7Z8D - chains L and M of the 3 polymer chains in the assembly; structure by X-ray diffraction, 2.14 A resolution.

Chain L:
Protein: Reaction center protein L chain
From: Cereibacter sphaeroides 2.4.1
Reference sequence: P0C0Y8 (RCEL_CERSP); residues 1-281 here correspond to UniProt positions 2-282 (UniProt number = residue number + 1)
Sequence (281 residues; numbered 1 to 281; the number before each row is that of its first residue):
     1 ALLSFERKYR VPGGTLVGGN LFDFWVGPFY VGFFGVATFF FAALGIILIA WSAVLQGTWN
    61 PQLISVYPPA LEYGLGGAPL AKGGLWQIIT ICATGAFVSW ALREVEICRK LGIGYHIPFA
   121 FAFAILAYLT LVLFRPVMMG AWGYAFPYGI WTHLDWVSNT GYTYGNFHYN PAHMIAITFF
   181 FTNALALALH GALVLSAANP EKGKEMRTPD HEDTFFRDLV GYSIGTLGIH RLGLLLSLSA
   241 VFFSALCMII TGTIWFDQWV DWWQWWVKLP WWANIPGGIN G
Differences from the reference sequence: engineered mutation Thr178 (Ser179 in P0C0Y8)
Ion coordination: Fe ion: His190, His230 (shared with His219(M), Glu234(M), His266(M) of chain M)
Ligand contacts:
  - bacteriochlorophyll a (BCL), molecule 1: Ile46, Ile49, Phe97, Tyr128, Leu131, Phe146, Ile150, Trp151, His153, Leu154, Trp156, Val157
  - bacteriochlorophyll a (BCL), molecule 2: Phe97, Phe121, Ala124, Ile125, Ala127, Tyr128, Leu131, Trp156, Val157, Ser158, Thr160, Gly161, Tyr162, Asn166, Phe167, His168, His173, Ala176, Ile177, Phe180, Phe181, Val241, Ser244, Ala245, Cys247, Met248
  - bacteriochlorophyll a (BCL), molecule 3: Val157, Tyr162, His168, Phe181
  - bacteriochlorophyll a (BCL), molecule 4: His168, Met174, Ile177, Thr178, Phe181, Thr182, Leu185
  - bacteriopheophytin a (BPH), molecule 1: Thr38, Phe41, Ala42, Gly45, Ile49, Ile89, Cys92, Ala93, Ala96, Phe97, Trp100, Glu104, Ile117, Ala120, Phe121, Phe123, Ala124, Tyr128, Phe146, Tyr148, Gly149, Ile150, His153, Phe180, Ser237, Leu238, Val241
  - bacteriopheophytin a (BPH), molecule 2: Phe181, Ala184, Leu185, Ala188, Leu189, Phe216, Leu219, Val220
  - ubiquinone-10 (U10): Phe24, Trp25, Val26, Phe29, Tyr30, Val31, Gly35, Val36, Thr38, Phe39, Trp100, Arg103

Chain M:
Protein: Reaction center protein M chain
From: Cereibacter sphaeroides 2.4.1
Reference sequence: P0C0Y9 (RCEM_CERSP); residues 1-302 here correspond to UniProt positions 2-303 (UniProt number = residue number + 1)
Sequence (302 residues; numbered 1 to 302; the number before each row is that of its first residue):
     1 AEYQNIFTQV QVRGPADLGM TEDVNLANRS GVGPFSTLLG WFGNAQLGPI YLGSLGVLSL
    61 FSGLMWFFTI GIWFWYQAGW NPAVFLRDLF FFSLEPPAPE YGLSFAAPLK EGGLWLIASF
   121 FMFVAVWSWW GRTYLRAQAL GMGKHTAWAF LSAIWLWMVL GFIRPILMGS WSEAVPYGIF
   181 SHLDWTNNFS LVHGNLFYNP FHGLSIAFLY GSALLFAMHG ATILAVSRFG GERELEQIAD
   241 RGTAAERAAL FWRWTMGFNA TMEGIHRWAI WMAVLVTLTG GIGILLSGTV VDNWYVWGQN
   301 HG
Differences from the reference sequence: engineered mutation Thr8 (Ser9 in P0C0Y9)
Ion coordination: Fe ion: His219, Glu234, His266 (shared with His190(L), His230(L) of chain L)
Ligand contacts:
  - bacteriochlorophyll a (BCL), molecule 1: Trp66, Phe67, Leu89, Phe90, Met122, Trp157, Leu160, Val175, Ile179, His182, Leu183, Trp185, Thr186
  - bacteriochlorophyll a (BCL), molecule 2: Trp66, Met122, Val126, Phe150, Ala153, Ile154, Leu156, Trp157, Leu160, Trp185, Thr186, Asn187, Phe189, Ser190, Leu196, Phe197, His202, Ser205, Ile206, Leu209, Tyr210, Val276, Thr277, Gly280, Gly281, Ile284
  - bacteriochlorophyll a (BCL), molecule 3: Thr186, Phe197, Tyr210
  - bacteriochlorophyll a (BCL), molecule 4: Phe197, Gly203, Ile206, Ala207, Tyr210, Gly211, Leu214
  - bacteriopheophytin a (BPH), molecule 1: Ser59, Leu60, Gly63, Leu64, Phe67, Ala125, Val126, Trp129, Thr133, Thr146, Ala149, Phe150, Ala153, Ala273, Val274, Thr277
  - bacteriopheophytin a (BPH), molecule 2: Tyr210, Ala213, Leu214, Ala217, Met218, Trp252, Thr255, Met256
  - 18:1 lpa (NKP; (2R)-2-hydroxy-3-(phosphonooxy)propyl (9E)-octadec-9-enoate), molecule 1: Gly143, Lys144, His145, Trp148, Ala149, Leu151, Ser152, Trp155, Ile270, Trp271, Val274, Leu278
  - 18:1 lpa (NKP), molecule 2: His145, Arg267, Trp271
  - speroidenone (SPN): Trp66, Phe67, Phe68, Ile70, Gly71, Ile72, Phe74, Trp75, Phe85, Leu89, Phe105, Trp115, Leu116, Ser119, Phe120, Met122, Phe123, Trp157, Met158, Leu160, Gly161, Phe162, Trp171, Val175, Pro176, Tyr177, Gly178, Ile179, His182
  - ubiquinone-10 (U10): Leu214, Leu215, Met218, His219, Thr222, Ile223, Ala245, Ala248, Ala249, Trp252, Met256, Phe258, Asn259, Ala260, Thr261, Met262, Ile265, Trp268, Met272
Swiss-Prot annotation at these positions:
  - binding site ((7R,8Z)-bacteriochlorophyll b): His182, His202
  - binding site (Fe cation): His219, Glu234, His266
  - binding site (a ubiquinone): Trp252

How chain L and chain M interact:
Pairs across the interface - 217 pairs, chain L then chain M:
  Ala1(L) - Arg253(M)  hydrogen bond (backbone-side chain)
  Leu2(L) - Arg253(M)
  Leu3(L) - Arg253(M)
  Leu3(L) - Asn259(M)
  Phe5(L) - Arg241(M)
  Phe5(L) - Glu246(M)
  Glu6(L) - Leu250(M)
  Glu6(L) - Arg253(M)  salt bridge
  Glu6(L) - Trp254(M)  hydrogen bond
  Lys8(L) - Glu246(M)  salt bridge
  Tyr9(L) - Thr243(M)  hydrogen bond
  Tyr9(L) - Glu246(M)  hydrogen bond
  Tyr9(L) - Arg247(M)
  Tyr9(L) - Leu250(M)  hydrophobic
  Tyr9(L) - Trp254(M)
  Arg10(L) - Arg253(M)
  Arg10(L) - Trp254(M)
  Trp25(L) - Trp254(M)
  Pro28(L) - Arg253(M)
  Pro28(L) - Trp254(M)
  Pro28(L) - Gly257(M)
  Phe29(L) - Trp254(M)
  Phe29(L) - Met256(M)
  Phe29(L) - Gly257(M)
  Tyr30(L) - Trp254(M)  hydrogen bond (backbone-backbone)
  Gln62(L) - Gly302(M)
  Trp100(L) - Thr255(M)
  Arg103(L) - Trp254(M)  hydrogen bond (side chain-backbone)
  Arg103(L) - Thr255(M)  hydrogen bond (side chain-backbone)
  Glu104(L) - Phe251(M)
  Glu104(L) - Thr255(M)
  Ile107(L) - Phe251(M)  hydrophobic
  Ile107(L) - Trp254(M)  hydrophobic
  Ile107(L) - Thr255(M)
  Cys108(L) - Phe251(M)  hydrophobic
  Lys110(L) - Trp254(M)
  Leu111(L) - Arg247(M)  hydrogen bond (backbone-side chain)
  Leu111(L) - Phe251(M)
  Leu111(L) - Trp254(M)  hydrophobic
  Gly112(L) - Arg228(M)  hydrogen bond (backbone-side chain)
  Gly112(L) - Phe229(M)
  Ile113(L) - Ala225(M)
  Ile113(L) - Val226(M)  hydrophobic
  Ile113(L) - Arg228(M)
  Ile113(L) - Phe229(M)  hydrophobic
  Ile113(L) - Arg247(M)
  Ile113(L) - Phe251(M)  hydrophobic
  Gly114(L) - Ala225(M)  hydrogen bond (backbone-backbone)
  Gly114(L) - Arg228(M)
  His116(L) - Gln4(M)  hydrogen bond (side chain-backbone)
  His116(L) - Ala221(M)
  His116(L) - Leu224(M)
  His116(L) - Ala225(M)
  Ile117(L) - Ala221(M)  hydrophobic
  Ile117(L) - Thr222(M)
  Ile117(L) - Phe251(M)  hydrophobic
  Ile117(L) - Trp252(M)  hydrophobic
  Trp151(L) - Tyr198(M)  hydrophobic
  Leu154(L) - Phe197(M)
  Asp155(L) - Tyr198(M)  hydrogen bond
  Val157(L) - Phe197(M)  hydrophobic
  Ser158(L) - Phe197(M)
  Tyr162(L) - Asn187(M)  hydrogen bond
  Tyr162(L) - Leu191(M)
  Asn166(L) - Leu183(M)
  Asn166(L) - Asn187(M)
  His168(L) - Leu183(M)  hydrogen bond (side chain-backbone)
  His168(L) - Thr186(M)
  Tyr169(L) - Phe180(M)  hydrophobic
  Tyr169(L) - Asp184(M)  hydrogen bond
  Met174(L) - Leu183(M)  hydrophobic
  Phe180(L) - Leu209(M)
  Phe180(L) - Ala213(M)  hydrophobic
  Asn183(L) - Ser212(M)
  Asn183(L) - Ala213(M)  hydrogen bond (side chain-backbone)
  Asn183(L) - Phe216(M)
  Ala184(L) - Ala273(M)
  Ala186(L) - Phe216(M)
  Leu187(L) - Ser212(M)
  Leu187(L) - Phe216(M)
  Leu187(L) - Ala269(M)
  Ala188(L) - Ala273(M)  hydrophobic
  His190(L) - His219(M)
  His190(L) - Glu234(M)  salt bridge
  His190(L) - His266(M)  hydrogen bond
  Gly191(L) - His266(M)
  Ala192(L) - His145(M)
  Ala192(L) - Thr146(M)
  Ala192(L) - Ile270(M)  hydrophobic
  Val194(L) - Glu234(M)
  Val194(L) - Leu235(M)
  Val194(L) - His266(M)
  Leu195(L) - His145(M)
  Leu195(L) - Glu263(M)
  Leu195(L) - His266(M)
  Leu195(L) - Arg267(M)
  Ser196(L) - Met142(M)
  Ser196(L) - Gly143(M)  hydrogen bond (backbone-backbone)
  Ser196(L) - His145(M)
  Ala197(L) - Leu235(M)  hydrophobic
  Ala198(L) - Leu235(M)
  Asn199(L) - Gly143(M)
  Asn199(L) - His145(M)
  Asn199(L) - Glu263(M)  hydrogen bond
  Asn199(L) - Arg267(M)  hydrogen bond
  Pro200(L) - Gly141(M)
  Pro200(L) - Gly143(M)
  Glu201(L) - Gln138(M)
  Glu201(L) - Gly141(M)  hydrogen bond (backbone-backbone)
  Glu201(L) - Met142(M)
  Glu201(L) - Gly143(M)
  Glu201(L) - Lys144(M)  salt bridge
  Lys204(L) - Gly141(M)
  Met206(L) - Leu235(M)
  Arg207(L) - Glu22(M)  salt bridge
  Arg207(L) - Leu140(M)  hydrogen bond (side chain-backbone)
  Arg207(L) - Gly141(M)
  Arg207(L) - Met142(M)
  Arg207(L) - Leu235(M)
  Thr208(L) - Leu235(M)
  Pro209(L) - Leu235(M)
  Asp210(L) - Met20(M)
  His211(L) - Met20(M)
  His211(L) - Glu22(M)  salt bridge
  His211(L) - Leu140(M)
  His211(L) - Met142(M)
  Glu212(L) - Leu235(M)
  Asp213(L) - Asn44(M)
  Thr214(L) - Gly19(M)
  Thr214(L) - Met20(M)  hydrogen bond (side chain-backbone)
  Thr214(L) - Arg29(M)
  Thr214(L) - Leu140(M)
  Phe215(L) - Thr133(M)
  Phe215(L) - Arg136(M)
  Phe215(L) - Ala137(M)
  Phe215(L) - Leu140(M)  hydrophobic
  Phe215(L) - Met142(M)  hydrophobic
  Phe215(L) - Thr146(M)
  Arg217(L) - Asn44(M)  hydrogen bond
  Arg217(L) - Gln46(M)
  Arg217(L) - Gly48(M)
  Arg217(L) - Pro49(M)
  Arg217(L) - Ile50(M)
  Asp218(L) - Arg29(M)  salt bridge
  Asp218(L) - Ile50(M)
  Asp218(L) - Tyr51(M)  hydrogen bond (backbone-backbone)
  Asp218(L) - Arg132(M)  hydrogen bond (backbone-side chain)
  Leu219(L) - Trp129(M)
  Leu219(L) - Arg132(M)  hydrogen bond (backbone-side chain)
  Leu219(L) - Thr133(M)
  Val220(L) - Ile50(M)
  Gly221(L) - Leu47(M)
  Gly221(L) - Gly48(M)  hydrogen bond (backbone-backbone)
  Gly221(L) - Pro49(M)
  Gly221(L) - Ile50(M)
  Tyr222(L) - Leu39(M)  hydrophobic
  Tyr222(L) - Asn44(M)  hydrogen bond (side chain-backbone)
  Tyr222(L) - Gln46(M)
  Tyr222(L) - Leu47(M)  hydrophobic
  Ser223(L) - Asn44(M)  hydrogen bond (backbone-side chain)
  Ile224(L) - Gly43(M)
  Ile224(L) - Asn44(M)  hydrogen bond (backbone-backbone)
  Gly225(L) - Asn44(M)
  Thr226(L) - Glu232(M)
  Leu227(L) - Asn5(M)
  Leu227(L) - Leu224(M)  hydrophobic
  Leu227(L) - Glu232(M)
  Gly228(L) - Phe42(M)
  Ile229(L) - Phe216(M)
  His230(L) - His219(M)  hydrogen bond
  His230(L) - Gly220(M)
  His230(L) - Ile223(M)
  His230(L) - Glu234(M)  salt bridge
  Arg231(L) - Tyr3(M)
  Arg231(L) - Asn5(M)  hydrogen bond
  Arg231(L) - Ile6(M)  hydrogen bond (side chain-backbone)
  Arg231(L) - Phe7(M)
  Arg231(L) - Thr8(M)  hydrogen bond
  Arg231(L) - Trp41(M)
  Arg231(L) - Phe42(M)  hydrogen bond (side chain-backbone)
  Arg231(L) - Leu224(M)
  Leu232(L) - Phe42(M)
  Gly233(L) - Phe216(M)
  Leu234(L) - Ala217(M)
  Leu234(L) - Ala221(M)  hydrophobic
  Leu234(L) - Leu224(M)  hydrophobic
  Leu235(L) - Phe42(M)  hydrophobic
  Ser237(L) - Ala213(M)
  Ser237(L) - Ala217(M)  hydrogen bond (side chain-backbone)
  Trp263(L) - Phe90(M)  hydrophobic
  Trp263(L) - Phe180(M)  hydrophobic
  Trp266(L) - Leu86(M)  hydrogen bond (side chain-backbone)
  Trp266(L) - Arg87(M)  hydrogen bond (side chain-backbone)
  Val267(L) - Arg87(M)
  Val267(L) - Phe91(M)  hydrophobic
  Trp272(L) - Ala83(M)  hydrophobic
  Trp272(L) - Leu86(M)  hydrophobic
  Trp272(L) - Arg87(M)  hydrogen bond (backbone-side chain)
  Ile275(L) - Asn81(M)
  Ile275(L) - Ala83(M)  hydrophobic
  Ile275(L) - Val84(M)  hydrophobic
  Ile275(L) - Arg87(M)  hydrogen bond (backbone-side chain)
  Pro276(L) - Asn81(M)
  Pro276(L) - Val84(M)
  Gly277(L) - Val84(M)
  Gly277(L) - Arg87(M)  hydrogen bond (backbone-side chain)
  Gly278(L) - Gln77(M)
  Gly278(L) - Val84(M)
  Gly278(L) - Asp88(M)
  Ile279(L) - Gln77(M)
  Ile279(L) - Asp88(M)  hydrogen bond (backbone-side chain)
  Ile279(L) - Phe91(M)  hydrophobic
  Ile279(L) - Phe92(M)  hydrophobic
  Asn280(L) - Arg87(M)  hydrogen bond (backbone-side chain)
  Asn280(L) - Asp88(M)  hydrogen bond
  Asn280(L) - Phe91(M)
  Gly281(L) - Arg87(M)
Interface residues without a listed pair, chain L (100 interface residues in all): Ala120, Phe181, Leu189, Leu193, Gln264, Ala273
Interface residues without a listed pair, chain M (98 interface residues in all): Asp17, Val24, Ala78, Met218, Ile238, Ala239, Ala249, Met272

Overview:
The interface between chain L and chain M involves 100 residues on one side and 98 on the other, with 45
hydrogen bonds and 8 salt bridges. Among the polar pairs are Glu6(L)-Arg253(M), Lys8(L)-Glu246(M) and
His190(L)-Glu234(M).
Chain L is Reaction center protein L chain and chain M is Reaction center protein M chain, both from
Cereibacter sphaeroides 2.4.1; the structure, Structure of Photosynthetic Reaction Center From Rhodobacter
Sphaeroides strain RV by fixed-target serial synchrotron crystallography (room ..., was determined by X-ray
diffraction.
